Entry 7E40 (X-ray diffraction, 2.60 A resolution); this record covers chains A and B.

# Chain A
Protein: Protein PHOSPHATE STARVATION RESPONSE 2
Source organism: Oryza sativa subsp. japonica
Reference sequence: Q6Z156 (PHR2_ORYSJ); residue numbers follow UniProt; this construct covers 248-380
Amino-acid sequence (134 residues; row label = number of the first residue in the row):
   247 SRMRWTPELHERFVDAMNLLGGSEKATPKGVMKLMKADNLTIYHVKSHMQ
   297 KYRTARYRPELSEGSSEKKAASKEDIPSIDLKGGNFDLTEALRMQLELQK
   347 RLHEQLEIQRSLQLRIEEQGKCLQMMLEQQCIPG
Disordered / not traced: 247, 306-328, 377-380
Differences from the reference sequence: expression tag (247); engineered mutation Met263 (Val in Q6Z156), Met278 (Leu in Q6Z156), Met295 (Leu in Q6Z156), Met340 (Leu in Q6Z156)
Curated features (UniProtKB/Swiss-Prot):
  - DNA-binding region: Pro274 to Arg299 (H-T-H motif)
Reported in the primary citation:
  - mutagenesis - L348A/L358A/I362A (Kd of 0.17 uM): increased binding to SPX domain-containing protein 1, Endolysin (chain B)
  - mutagenesis - R248A, E257A, V263M/L278M/L295M/L340M, E353A, L360A, E363A: unchanged binding to SPX domain-containing protein 1, Endolysin (chain B)

# Chain B
Protein: SPX domain-containing protein 1, Endolysin
Source organism: Oryza sativa subsp. japonica
Notes: EC 3.2.1.17
Reference sequence: chimeric construct of Q69XJ0, D9IEF7: residues 1-198 from Q69XJ0 (SPX1_ORYSJ) positions 1-198 (same numbers); residues 199-357 from D9IEF7 positions 3-161 (UniProt number = residue number - 196)
Amino-acid sequence (358 residues; numbered 0 to 357; the number before each row is that of its first residue; numbering starts at 0):
     0 SMKFGKSLSSQIVETLPEWRDKFLSYKDLKKRLKLIGGGGGGEERQAKRA
    50 RVAADGGEEEAAAAAMTPEEAGFMRLLEAELDKFNSFFVEKEEEYIIRQK
   100 ELQDRVARAAGRESKEELMRVRKEIVDFHGEMVLLENYSALNYTGLVKIL
   150 KKYDKRTGALIRLPFIQKVLQQPFFTTDLLYKLVKQCEAMLDQLLPSNEI
   200 FEMLRIDEGLRLKIYKDTEGYYTIGIGHLLTKSPSLNAAKSELDKAIGRN
   250 TNGVITKDEAEKLFNQDVDAAVRGILRNAKLKPVYDSLDAVRRAALINMV
   300 FQMGETGVAGFTNSLRMLQQKRWDEAAVNLAKSRWYNQTPNRAKRVITTF
   350 RTGTWDAY
Disordered / not traced: 37-62
Differences from the reference sequence: expression tag (0); engineered mutation Thr250 (Cys54 in D9IEF7), Ala293 (Cys97 in D9IEF7)
Ligand contacts: inositol hexakisphosphate (IHP): Ser0, Met1, Lys2, Phe3, Gly4, Lys5, Tyr25, Lys29, Lys147, Lys151
Reported in the primary citation:
  - mutagenesis - E135A, Y180A: unchanged binding to Protein PHOSPHATE STARVATION RESPONSE 2 (chain A)
  - binding site for inositol hexakisphosphate: Met1, Lys2, Phe3, Lys5, Tyr25, Lys29, Lys147, Lys151
  - mutagenesis - Y25F/K29A/K151A: abolished binding to inositol hexakisphosphate
  - mutagenesis - K147A: unchanged binding to inositol hexakisphosphate
  - mutagenesis - Y25F/K29A/K151A: abolished binding to Protein PHOSPHATE STARVATION RESPONSE 2 (chain A)
  - mutagenesis - Y25F/K29A/K151A: decreased signaling in response to spx1spx2

# How chain A and chain B interact
Pairs across the interface (71):
  Arg248(A) - Ser85(B)
  Arg248(A) - Val88(B)
  Arg248(A) - Glu89(B)  salt bridge
  Arg248(A) - Glu92(B)  salt bridge
  Arg250(A) - Asp177(B)  salt bridge
  Trp251(A) - Glu92(B)
  Trp251(A) - Ile95(B)
  Trp251(A) - Leu178(B)
  Thr252(A) - Ile95(B)
  Pro253(A) - Ile95(B)  hydrophobic
  His256(A) - Ile95(B)
  His256(A) - Ile96(B)
  His256(A) - Lys99(B)
  Glu257(A) - Lys99(B)  salt bridge
  Val260(A) - Lys99(B)
  His294(A) - Glu92(B)  salt bridge
  His294(A) - Ile96(B)
  Lys297(A) - Glu89(B)  salt bridge
  Lys297(A) - Glu92(B)
  Lys297(A) - Glu93(B)  salt bridge
  Lys297(A) - Ile96(B)
  Tyr298(A) - Ile96(B)  hydrophobic
  Tyr298(A) - Glu100(B)
  Ala301(A) - Ile96(B)  hydrophobic
  Arg302(A) - Glu100(B)  salt bridge
  Asn331(A) - Lys114(B)
  Asn331(A) - Met118(B)
  Phe332(A) - Asp257(B)
  Leu334(A) - Met118(B)  hydrophobic
  Thr335(A) - Met118(B)
  Leu338(A) - Lys122(B)
  Leu338(A) - Val125(B)
  Arg339(A) - Leu194(B)
  Arg339(A) - Pro195(B)  hydrogen bond (side chain-backbone)
  Gln341(A) - Val125(B)
  Gln341(A) - Asp126(B)
  Leu342(A) - Val125(B)
  Leu342(A) - His128(B)
  Leu342(A) - Leu190(B)  hydrophobic
  Gln345(A) - Val125(B)
  Gln345(A) - His128(B)  hydrogen bond
  Gln345(A) - Gly129(B)
  Gln345(A) - Val132(B)
  Lys346(A) - His128(B)
  Lys346(A) - Glu187(B)
  Leu348(A) - Val132(B)  hydrophobic
  His349(A) - Val132(B)
  His349(A) - Glu135(B)  salt bridge
  His349(A) - Tyr180(B)
  His349(A) - Val183(B)
  Leu352(A) - Glu135(B)
  Leu352(A) - Asn136(B)
  Leu352(A) - Ala139(B)  hydrophobic
  Glu353(A) - Tyr180(B)  hydrogen bond
  Gln355(A) - Ala139(B)
  Gln355(A) - Thr143(B)
  Arg356(A) - Glu135(B)  salt bridge
  Arg356(A) - Phe174(B)
  Arg356(A) - Thr175(B)
  Arg356(A) - Thr176(B)  hydrogen bond
  Gln359(A) - Tyr142(B)
  Gln359(A) - Thr143(B)  hydrogen bond
  Leu360(A) - Leu169(B)  hydrophobic
  Glu363(A) - Tyr142(B)
  Glu363(A) - Arg161(B)  salt bridge
  Glu363(A) - Leu162(B)
  Glu363(A) - Ile165(B)
  Gly366(A) - Leu162(B)
  Lys367(A) - Leu162(B)
  Gln370(A) - Leu159(B)
  Gln370(A) - Leu162(B)
Other interface residues (no listed pair), chain A (36 interface residues in all): Ser293
Other interface residues (no listed pair), chain B (43 interface residues in all): Arg121, Val146, Asp191, Ser196
From the paper, about this interface:
  - pairs named by the authors: Arg356(A)-Glu135(B) (salt bridge), Glu363(A)-Arg161(B) (salt bridge)
  - interface residues, chain A: Arg248(A), Glu257(A), His294(A), Lys297(A), Arg302(A), Leu342(A), His349(A), Leu352(A), Glu353(A)
  - hot spots on chain A (mutagenesis) - H294A, K297A, R302A, H349A: decreased binding to SPX domain-containing protein 1, Endolysin (chain B)
  - hot spots on chain A (mutagenesis) - L342A, L352A: abolished binding to SPX domain-containing protein 1, Endolysin (chain B)
  - interface residues, chain B: Glu89(B), Glu92(B), Lys99(B), Glu100(B), Val125(B), Val132(B), Tyr180(B)
  - hot spots on chain B (mutagenesis) - E89A, V125A, V132A: abolished binding to Protein PHOSPHATE STARVATION RESPONSE 2 (chain A)
  - hot spots on chain B (mutagenesis) - E92A, K99A, E100A: decreased binding to Protein PHOSPHATE STARVATION RESPONSE 2 (chain A)

# Summary
36 residues of chain A face 43 of chain B across their interface, with 5 hydrogen bonds and 11 salt bridges.
Polar pairs include Arg248(A)-Glu89(B), Arg248(A)-Glu92(B) and Arg250(A)-Asp177(B). The authors report salt
bridges between Arg356(A) and Glu135(B) and Glu363(A) and Arg161(B). From the paper: a binding site for
inositol hexakisphosphate at Met1(B), Lys2(B) and Phe3(B) among others; Y25F/K29A/K151A, E89A and V125A of
chain B, among others, abolish binding to Protein PHOSPHATE STARVATION RESPONSE 2 (chain A); 23 substitutions
were tested in all.
Chain A is Protein PHOSPHATE STARVATION RESPONSE 2 and chain B is SPX domain-containing protein 1, Endolysin,
both from Oryza sativa subsp. japonica; the structure, Mechanism of Phosphate Sensing and Signaling Revealed
by Rice SPX1-PHR2 Complex Structure, was determined by X-ray diffraction.
